Entry 6JSH (electron microscopy, 5.10 A resolution (low resolution: residue-level contacts below are approximate; hydrogen-bond / salt-bridge calls are withheld)); this record covers chains B and E of the 9 polymer chains in the assembly.

Chain B:
Name: Fatty acid synthase subunit beta
Organism: Saccharomyces cerevisiae
Sequence (2051 residues; each row starts with the number of its first residue; X marks 1041 residues of unknown identity (built as UNK)):
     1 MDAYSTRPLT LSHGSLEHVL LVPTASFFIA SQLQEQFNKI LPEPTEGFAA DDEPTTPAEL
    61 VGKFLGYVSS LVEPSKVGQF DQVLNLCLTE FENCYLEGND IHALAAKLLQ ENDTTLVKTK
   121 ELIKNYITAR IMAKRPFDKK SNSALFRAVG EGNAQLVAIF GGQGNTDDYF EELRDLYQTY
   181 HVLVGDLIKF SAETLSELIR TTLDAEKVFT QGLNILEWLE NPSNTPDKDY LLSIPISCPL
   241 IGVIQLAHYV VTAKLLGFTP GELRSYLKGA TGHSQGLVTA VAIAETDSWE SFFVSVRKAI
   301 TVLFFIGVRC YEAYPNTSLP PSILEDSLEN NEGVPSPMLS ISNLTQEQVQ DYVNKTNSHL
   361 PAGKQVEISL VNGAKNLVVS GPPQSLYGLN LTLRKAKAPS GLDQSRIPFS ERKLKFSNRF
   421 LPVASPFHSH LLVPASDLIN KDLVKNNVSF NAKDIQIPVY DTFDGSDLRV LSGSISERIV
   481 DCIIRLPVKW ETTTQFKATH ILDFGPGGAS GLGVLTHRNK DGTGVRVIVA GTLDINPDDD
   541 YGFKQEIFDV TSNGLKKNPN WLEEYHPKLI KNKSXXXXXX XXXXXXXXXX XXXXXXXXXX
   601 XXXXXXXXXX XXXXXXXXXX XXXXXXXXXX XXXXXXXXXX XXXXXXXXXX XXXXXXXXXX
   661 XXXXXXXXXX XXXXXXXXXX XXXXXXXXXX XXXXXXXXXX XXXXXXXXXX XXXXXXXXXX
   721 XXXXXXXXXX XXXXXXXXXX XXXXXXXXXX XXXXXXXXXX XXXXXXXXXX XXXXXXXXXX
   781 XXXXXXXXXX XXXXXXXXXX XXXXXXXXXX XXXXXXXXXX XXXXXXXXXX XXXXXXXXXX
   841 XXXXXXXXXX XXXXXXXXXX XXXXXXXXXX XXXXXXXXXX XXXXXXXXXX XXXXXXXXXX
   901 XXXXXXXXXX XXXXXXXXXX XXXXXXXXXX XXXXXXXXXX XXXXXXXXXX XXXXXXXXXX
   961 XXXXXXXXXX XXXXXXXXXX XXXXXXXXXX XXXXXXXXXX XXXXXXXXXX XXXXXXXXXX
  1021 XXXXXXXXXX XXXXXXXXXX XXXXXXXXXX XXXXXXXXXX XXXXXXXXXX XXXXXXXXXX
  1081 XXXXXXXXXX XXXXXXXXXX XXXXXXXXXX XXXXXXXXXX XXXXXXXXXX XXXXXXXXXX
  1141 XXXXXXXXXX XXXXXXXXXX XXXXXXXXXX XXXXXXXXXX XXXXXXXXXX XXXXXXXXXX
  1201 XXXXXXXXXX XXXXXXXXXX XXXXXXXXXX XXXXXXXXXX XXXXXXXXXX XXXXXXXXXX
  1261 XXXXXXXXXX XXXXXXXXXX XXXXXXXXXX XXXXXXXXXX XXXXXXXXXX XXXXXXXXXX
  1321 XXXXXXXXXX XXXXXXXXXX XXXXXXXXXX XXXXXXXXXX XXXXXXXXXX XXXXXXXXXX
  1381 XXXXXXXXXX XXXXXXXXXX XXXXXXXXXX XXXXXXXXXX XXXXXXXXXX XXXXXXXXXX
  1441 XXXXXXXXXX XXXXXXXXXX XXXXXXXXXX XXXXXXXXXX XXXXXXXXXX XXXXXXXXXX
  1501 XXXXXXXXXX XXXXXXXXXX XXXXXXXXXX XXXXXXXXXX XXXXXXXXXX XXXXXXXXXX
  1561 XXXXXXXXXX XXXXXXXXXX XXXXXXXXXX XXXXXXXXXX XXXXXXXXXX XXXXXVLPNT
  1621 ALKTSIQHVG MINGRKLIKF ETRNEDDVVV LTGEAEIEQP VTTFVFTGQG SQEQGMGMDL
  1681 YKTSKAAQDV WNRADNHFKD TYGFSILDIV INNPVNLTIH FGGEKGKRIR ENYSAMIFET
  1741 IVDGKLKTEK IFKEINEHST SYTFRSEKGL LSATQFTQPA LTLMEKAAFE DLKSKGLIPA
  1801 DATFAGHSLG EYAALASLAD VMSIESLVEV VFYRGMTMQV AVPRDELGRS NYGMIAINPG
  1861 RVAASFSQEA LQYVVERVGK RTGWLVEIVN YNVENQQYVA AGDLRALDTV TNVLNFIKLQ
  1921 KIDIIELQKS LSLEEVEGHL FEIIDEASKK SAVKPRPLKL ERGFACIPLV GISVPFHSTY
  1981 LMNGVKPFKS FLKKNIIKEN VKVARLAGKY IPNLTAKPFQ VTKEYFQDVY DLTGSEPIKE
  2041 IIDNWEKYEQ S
Disordered / not traced: 137-154, 575-582, 1000-1075, 1571-1615

Chain E:
Name: Fatty acid synthase subunit alpha
Organism: Saccharomyces cerevisiae
Sequence (1887 residues; row label = number of the first residue in the row; X marks 887 residues of unknown identity (built as UNK)):
     1 XXXXXXXXXX XXXXXXXXXX XXXXXXXXXX XXXXXXXXXX XXXXXXXXXX XXXXXXXXXX
    61 XXXXXXXXXX XXXXXXXXXX XXXXXXXXXX XXXXXXXXXX XXXXXXXXXX XXXXXXXXXX
   121 XXXXXXXXXX XXXXXXXXXX XXXXXXXXXX XXXXXXXXXX XXXXXXXXXX XXXXXXXXXX
   181 XXXXXXXXXX XXXXXXXXXX XXXXXXXXXX XXXXXXXXXX XXXXXXXXXX XXXXXXXXXX
   241 XXXXXXXXXX XXXXXXXXXX XXXXXXXXXX XXXXXXXXXX XXXXXXXXXX XXXXXXXXXX
   301 XXXXXXXXXX XXXXXXXXXX XXXXXXXXXX XXXXXXXXXX XXXXXXXXXX XXXXXXXXXX
   361 XXXXXXXXXX XXXXXXXXXX XXXXXXXXXX XXXXXXXXXX XXXXXXXXXX XXXXXXXXXX
   421 XXXXXXXXXX XXXXXXXXXX XXXXXXXXXX XXXXXXXXXX XXXXXXXXXX XXXXXXXXXX
   481 XXXXXXXXXX XXXXXXXXXX XXXXXXXXXX XXXXXXXXXR KLSQYVQEMA LGGPITKESQ
   541 PTIEEDLTRV YKAISAQADK QDISSSTRVE FEKLYSDLMK FLESSKEIDP SQTTQLAGMD
   601 VEDALDKDST KEVASLPNKS TISKTVSSTI PRETIPFLHL RKKTPAGDWK YDRQLSSLFL
   661 DGLEKAAFNG VTFKDKYVLI TGAGKGSIGA EVLQGLLQGG AKVVVTTSRF SKQVTDYYQS
   721 IYAKYGAKGS TLIVVPFNQG SKQDVEALIE FIYDTEKNGG LGWDLDAIIP FAAIPEQGIE
   781 LEHIDSKSEF AHRIMLTNIL RMMGCVKKQK SARGIETRPA QVILPMSPNH GTFGGDGMYS
   841 ESKLSLETLF NRWHSESWAN QLTVCGAIIG WTRGTGLMSA NNIIAEGIEK MGVRTFSQKE
   901 MAFNLLGLLT PEVVELCQKS PVMADLNGGL QFVPELKEFT AKLRKELVET SEVRKAVSIE
   961 TALEHKVVNG NSADAAYAQV EIQPRANIQL DFPELKPYKQ VKQIAPAELE GLLDLERVIV
  1021 VTGFAEVGPW GSARTRWEME AFGEFSLEGC VEMAWIMGFI SYHNGNLKGR PYTGWVDSKT
  1081 KEPVDDKDVK AKYETSILEH SGIRLIEPEL FNGYNPEKKE MIQEVIVEED LEPFEASKET
  1141 AEQFKHQHGD KVDIFEIPET GEYSVKLLKG ATLYIPKALR FDRLVAGQIP TGWNAKTYGI
  1201 SDDIISQVDP ITLFVLVSVV EAFIASGITD PYEMYKYVHV SEVGNCSGSG MGGVSALRGM
  1261 FKDRFKDEPV QNDILQESFI NTMSAWVNML LISSSGPIKT PVGACATSVE SVDIGVETIL
  1321 SGKARICIVG GYDDFQEEGS FEFGNMKATS NTLEEFEHGR TPAEMSRPAT TTRNGFMEAQ
  1381 GAGIQIIMQA DLALKMGVPI YGIVAMAATA TDKIGRSVPA PGKGILTTAR EHHSSVKYAS
  1441 PNLNMKYRKR QLVTREAQIK DWVENELEAL KLEAEEIPSE DQNEFLLERT REIHNEAESQ
  1501 LRAAQQQWGN DFYKRDPRIX XXXXXXXXXX XXXXXXXXXX XXXXXXXXXX XXXXXXXXXX
  1561 XXXXXXXXXX XXXXXXXXXX XXXXXXXXXX XXXXXXXXXX XXXXXXXXXX XXXXXXXXXX
  1621 XXXXXXXXXX XXXXXXXXXX XXXXXXXXXX XXXXXXXXXX XXXXXXXXXX XXXXXXXXXX
  1681 XXXXXXXXXX XXXXXXXXXX XXXXXXXXXX XXXXXXXXXX XXXXXXXXXX XXXXXXXXXX
  1741 XXXXXXXXXX XXXXXXXXXX XXXXXXXXXX XXXXXXXXXX XXXXXXXXXX XXXXXXXXXX
  1801 XXXXXXXXXX XXXXXXXXXX XXXXXXXXXX XXXXXXXXXX XXXXXXXXXX XXXXXXXXXX
  1861 XXXXXXXXXX XXXXXXXXXX XXXXXXX
Disordered / not traced: 1-359, 421-519, 971-1014, 1443-1513, 1520-1700, 1766-1887

Chain B / chain E interface:
Interface residues of chain B (facing chain E), 19 residues: Pro1660, Val1661, Thr1662, Thr1663, Phe1664, Val1665, Phe1666, Thr1667, Ser1671, Met1784, Glu1785, Leu1792, Leu1797, Trp1884, Leu1885, Val1886, Glu1887, Leu1992, Lys1993

Summary:
No residue of chain B is in contact with chain E.
Here chain B is Fatty acid synthase subunit beta and chain E is Fatty acid synthase subunit alpha, both from
Saccharomyces cerevisiae. Entry 6JSH (Apo-state Fatty Acid Synthase) was determined by electron microscopy
(same publication as 6JSI).
